PDB entry 6ES7 | solution NMR | chains A and B

Chain A:
Molecule: Nuclear receptor coactivator 3
Organism: Homo sapiens
Notes: EC 2.3.1.48
UniProtKB: Q9Y6Q9 (NCOA3_HUMAN); residues 1040-1081 here correspond to UniProt positions 1045-1086 (UniProt number = residue number + 5)
Amino-acid sequence (44 residues; row label = number of the first residue in the row):
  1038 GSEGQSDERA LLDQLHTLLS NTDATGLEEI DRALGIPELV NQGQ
Construct notes: expression tag (1038-1039)

Chain B:
Molecule: CREB-binding protein
Organism: Homo sapiens
Notes: EC 2.3.1.48
UniProtKB: Q92793 (CBP_HUMAN); residue numbers follow UniProt; this construct covers 2061-2109
Amino-acid sequence (50 residues; numbered 2060 to 2109; the number before each row is that of its first residue):
  2060 GSISPSALQD LLRTLKSPSS PQQQQQVLNI LKSNPQLMAA FIKQRTAKYV
Construct notes: expression tag (2060)
Swiss-Prot annotation at these positions:
  - modified residue (Phosphoserine): S2063, S2076, S2079

How chain A and chain B interact:
Residue-residue contacts - 53 pairs, chain A then chain B:
  E1040(A) - I2062(B)
  G1041(A) - I2062(B)
  Q1042(A) - Q2095(B)
  Q1042(A) - L2096(B)
  S1043(A) - I2062(B)
  D1044(A) - S2061(B)
  D1044(A) - I2062(B)
  E1045(A) - I2062(B)
  E1045(A) - A2066(B)
  E1045(A) - L2067(B)
  E1045(A) - L2070(B)
  E1045(A) - N2093(B)
  E1045(A) - L2096(B)
  R1046(A) - K2102(B)
  R1046(A) - R2104(B)
  L1048(A) - L2067(B)
  L1049(A) - L2067(B)
  L1049(A) - L2070(B)
  L1049(A) - L2071(B)
  L1049(A) - T2073(B)
  L1049(A) - L2074(B)
  L1052(A) - L2071(B)
  H1053(A) - L2074(B)
  H1053(A) - R2104(B)
  H1053(A) - T2105(B)
  H1053(A) - Y2108(B)
  L1056(A) - L2074(B)
  L1056(A) - T2105(B)
  L1056(A) - V2109(B)
  S1057(A) - Y2108(B)
  S1057(A) - V2109(B)
  T1059(A) - S2078(B)
  D1060(A) - S2078(B)
  A1061(A) - V2109(B)
  G1063(A) - Q2083(B)
  L1064(A) - Q2103(B)
  L1064(A) - T2105(B)
  L1064(A) - A2106(B)
  E1065(A) - Q2103(B)
  E1066(A) - Q2083(B)
  I1067(A) - Q2083(B)
  I1067(A) - V2086(B)
  I1067(A) - L2087(B)
  D1068(A) - F2100(B)
  D1068(A) - Q2103(B)
  L1071(A) - L2087(B)
  L1071(A) - F2100(B)
  I1073(A) - I2101(B)
  L1076(A) - M2097(B)
  L1076(A) - F2100(B)
  V1077(A) - I2101(B)
  Q1079(A) - P2094(B)
  Q1079(A) - M2097(B)
Also at the interface, not in a pair above, chain A (30 interface residues in all): G1038, D1050, L1055
Also at the interface, not in a pair above, chain B (30 interface residues in all): G2060, K2075, Q2084, A2099
The authors on this interface:
  - residue pairs: H1053(A)-T2105(B)
  - interface residues, chain A: D1044(A), E1045(A), L1048(A), L1056(A), L1076(A)
  - interface residues, chain B: I2062(B), L2067(B), Q2095(B), Q2103(B)

Summary:
Chain A and chain B each contribute 30 residues to their interface. The authors report a contact between
H1053(A) and T2105(B). From the paper: interface residues D1044(A), E1045(A) and I2062(B) among others.
Here chain A is Nuclear receptor coactivator 3 and chain B is CREB-binding protein, both from Homo sapiens.
Entry 6ES7 (Structure and dynamics conspire in the evolution of affinity between intrinsically disordered
proteins) was determined by solution NMR, deposited together with 6ES5 and 6ES6.
